PDB entry 9BYW | electron microscopy, 4.64 A resolution (low resolution: residue-level contacts below are approximate; hydrogen-bond / salt-bridge calls are withheld) | chains A and C of the 4 polymer chains in the assembly

# Chain A
Name: Ribonucleoside-diphosphate reductase subunit alpha
Organism: Bacillus subtilis
Notes: EC 1.17.4.1
UniProt: P50620 (RIR1_BACSU); residues 1-700 here = UniProt positions 1-700
Chain sequence (700 residues; each row starts with the number of its first residue):
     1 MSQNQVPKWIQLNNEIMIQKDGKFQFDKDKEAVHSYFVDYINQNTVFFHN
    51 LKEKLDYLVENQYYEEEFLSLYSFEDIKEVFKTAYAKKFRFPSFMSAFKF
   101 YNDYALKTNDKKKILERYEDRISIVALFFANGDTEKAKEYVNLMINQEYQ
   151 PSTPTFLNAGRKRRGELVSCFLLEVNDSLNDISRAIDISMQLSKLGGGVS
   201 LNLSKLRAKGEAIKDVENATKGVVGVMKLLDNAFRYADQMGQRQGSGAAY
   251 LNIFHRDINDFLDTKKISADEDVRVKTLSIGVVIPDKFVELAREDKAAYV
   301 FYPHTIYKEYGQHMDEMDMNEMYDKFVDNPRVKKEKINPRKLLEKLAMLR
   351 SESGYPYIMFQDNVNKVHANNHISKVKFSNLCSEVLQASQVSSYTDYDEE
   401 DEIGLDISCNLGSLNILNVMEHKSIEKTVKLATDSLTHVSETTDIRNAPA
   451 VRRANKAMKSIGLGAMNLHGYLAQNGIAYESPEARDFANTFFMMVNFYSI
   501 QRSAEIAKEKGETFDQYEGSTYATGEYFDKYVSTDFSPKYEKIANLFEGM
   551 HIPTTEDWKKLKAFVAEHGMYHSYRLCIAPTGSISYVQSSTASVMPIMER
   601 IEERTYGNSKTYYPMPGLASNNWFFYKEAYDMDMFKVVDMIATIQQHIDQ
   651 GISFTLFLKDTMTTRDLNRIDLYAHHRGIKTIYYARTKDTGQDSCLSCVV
Unresolved in the structure: 1-5, 689-700
Residues lining bound ligands:
  - ATP (adenosine-5'-triphosphate): Val33, His34, Phe37, Asn42, Phe89, Arg90, Phe91, Arg117
  - GDP (guanosine-5'-diphosphate): Val46, Phe47, Phe48, His49, Asn50, Leu51, Lys54, Lys78, Phe81, Lys82, Tyr85, Asp120
  - dTTP (TTP), molecule 1: Asp177, Ser178, Leu179, Ile182, Leu206, Arg207, Ala212, Ile213, Lys214, Ala219, Thr220, Lys221, His304
  - dTTP (TTP), molecule 2: Lys194, Tyr236, Ala237, Asp238, Met240
Swiss-Prot annotation at these positions:
  - active site: Asn380 (Proton acceptor), Cys382 (Cysteine radical intermediate), Glu384 (Proton acceptor)
  - binding site (substrate): Thr153, Ser169, Cys170, Gly198, Asn380 to Glu384, Pro580 to Ile584
  - site: Cys170 (Important for hydrogen atom transfer), Asp177 (Allosteric effector binding), Arg207 (Allosteric effector binding), Cys409 (Important for hydrogen atom transfer), Tyr683 (Important for electron transfer), Tyr684 (Important for electron transfer), Cys695 (Interacts with thioredoxin/glutaredoxin), Cys698 (Interacts with thioredoxin/glutaredoxin)
  - mutagenesis: His255 (H255Y: In ts-A 73; temperature-sensitive lethal mutation)
From the paper describing this entry:
  - catalytic residues: Cys382, Tyr684 (citing earlier work)

# Chain C
Name: Ribonucleoside-diphosphate reductase subunit beta
Organism: Bacillus subtilis
Notes: EC 1.17.4.1
UniProt: P50621 (RIR2_BACSU); residues 1-329 here = UniProt positions 1-329
Chain sequence (350 residues; numbered -20 to 329; the number before each row is that of its first residue; numbers below 1 keep their minus sign (Met-20 is residue -20)):
   -20 MGSSHHHHHHSSGLVPRGSHMMTKIYDAANWSKHEDDFTQMFYNQNVKQF
    30 WLPEEIALNGDLLTWKYLGKNEQDTYMKVLAGLTLLDTEQGNTGMPIVAE
    80 HVDGHQRKAVLNFMAMMENAVHAKSYSNIFMTLAPTETINEVFEWVKQNK
   130 YLQKKAQMIVGLYKAIQKDDEISLFKAMVASVYLESFLFYSGFYYPLYFY
   180 GQGKLMQSGEIINLILRDEAIHGVYVGLLAQEIYNKQTEEKKAELREFAI
   230 DLLNQLYENELEYTEDLYDQVGLSHDVKKFIRYNANKALMNLGFDPYFEE
   280 EDINPIVLNGLNTKTKSHDFFSMKGNGYKKATVEPLKDDDFYFEDEKEQI
Unresolved in the structure: -20 to 15, 291-308, 323-329
Sequence notes: initiating methionine (-20); expression tag (-19 to 0)
Ion coordination: Mn2+ site 1: Asp66, Glu97, His101, Glu198; Mn2+ site 2: Glu97, Glu164, Glu198, His201
Swiss-Prot annotation at these positions:
  - active site: Tyr105
  - binding site (Fe cation): Asp66, Glu97, His101, Glu164, Glu198, His201

# Chain A / chain C interface
Pairs across the interface - 33 pairs, chain A then chain C:
  Ala292(A) - Phe320(C)
  Arg293(A) - Phe320(C)
  Arg293(A) - Tyr321(C)
  Arg340(A) - Leu315(C)
  Arg340(A) - Lys316(C)
  Arg340(A) - Asp317(C)
  Arg340(A) - Phe320(C)
  Leu343(A) - Leu315(C)
  Leu343(A) - Phe320(C)
  Glu344(A) - Pro314(C)
  Glu344(A) - Leu315(C)
  Ser351(A) - Ala310(C)
  Glu352(A) - Lys309(C)
  Asn608(A) - Gly39(C)
  Asn608(A) - Leu42(C)
  Thr663(A) - Thr311(C)
  Thr663(A) - Glu313(C)
  Thr664(A) - Thr311(C)
  Thr664(A) - Val312(C)
  Thr664(A) - Glu313(C)
  Arg665(A) - Glu313(C)
  Arg665(A) - Pro314(C)
  Arg665(A) - Lys316(C)
  Arg665(A) - Asp319(C)
  Asn668(A) - Leu315(C)
  Arg669(A) - Asp318(C)
  Arg669(A) - Asp319(C)
  Arg669(A) - Phe322(C)
  Leu672(A) - Asp319(C)
  Leu672(A) - Phe320(C)
  Leu672(A) - Phe322(C)
  Tyr673(A) - Phe322(C)
  His676(A) - Phe322(C)
Interface residues without a listed pair, chain A (20 interface residues in all): Val289, Phe635, Thr661, Met662

# In short
The interface between chain A and chain C involves 20 residues on one side and 16 on the other. Bound to chain
A: ATP, GDP and dTTP. From UniProt: 3 active-site residues, 14 substrate-binding residues and one mutagenesis
site on chain A; active-site residue Tyr105(C) on chain C. From the paper: catalytic residues Cys382(A) and
Tyr684(A).
Chain A is Ribonucleoside-diphosphate reductase subunit alpha and chain C is Ribonucleoside-diphosphate
reductase subunit beta, both from Bacillus subtilis; the structure, Class 5 model for turnover condition of
Bacillus subtilis ribonucleotide reductase complex, was determined by electron microscopy, deposited together
with 9BW3, 9BWX, 9BX2, 9BX3, 9BX6, 9BX8 and 39 further entries.
